PDB entry 8SMY | electron microscopy, 3.20 A resolution | chains C and J of the 12 polymer chains in the assembly

== Chain C ==
Molecule: Histone H2A type 1-B/E
Source organism: Homo sapiens
UniProtKB: P04908 (H2A1B_HUMAN); residues 11-129 here correspond to UniProt positions 12-130 (UniProt number = residue number + 1)
Amino-acid sequence (119 residues; each row starts with the number of its first residue):
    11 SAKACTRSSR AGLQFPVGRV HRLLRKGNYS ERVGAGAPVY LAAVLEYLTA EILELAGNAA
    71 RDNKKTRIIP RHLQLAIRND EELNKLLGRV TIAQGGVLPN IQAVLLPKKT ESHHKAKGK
Disordered / not traced: 119-129
Construct notes: engineered mutation Ser11 (Arg12 in P04908), Cys15 (Lys16 in P04908)
Curated features (UniProtKB/Swiss-Prot):
  - modified residue: Lys13 (N6-(beta-hydroxybutyryl)lysine), Lys36 (N6-(2-hydroxyisobutyryl)lysine), Lys74 (N6-(2-hydroxyisobutyryl)lysine), Lys75 (N6-(2-hydroxyisobutyryl)lysine), Lys95 (N6-(2-hydroxyisobutyryl)lysine), Gln104 (N5-methylglutamine), Lys118 (N6-(2-hydroxyisobutyryl)lysine), Lys119 (N6-crotonyllysine), Thr120 (Phosphothreonine), Lys125 (N6-crotonyllysine)
  - cross-link (Glycyl lysine isopeptide (Lys-Gly)): Lys13 (interchain with G-Cter in ubiquitin), Lys119 (interchain with G-Cter in ubiquitin)

== Chain J ==
Molecule: 147-nt DNA strand
Source organism: Homo sapiens
Sequence (147 nucleotides; row label = number of the first residue in the row; numbers below 1 keep their minus sign (DA-73 is residue -73)):
   -73 ATCGGATGTA TATATCTGAC ACGTGCCTGG AGACTAGGGA GTAATCCCCT TGGCGGTTAA
   -13 AACGCGGGGG ACAGCGCGTA CGTGCGTTTA AGCGGTGCTA GAGCTGTCTA CGACCAATTG
    47 AGCGGCCTCG GCACCGGGAT TCTCGAT

== Interface between chain C and chain J ==
Contacting residue pairs - 14 pairs, chain C then chain J:
  Arg29(C) with DG48(J), phosphate contact; DC49(J), salt bridge to the phosphate
  Arg42(C) with DG38(J), hydrogen bond to the sugar; DA39(J), phosphate contact
  Val43(C) with DG38(J), sugar contact; DA39(J), hydrogen bond to the phosphate
  Gly44(C) with DG38(J), phosphate contact
  Ala45(C) with DG38(J), hydrogen bond to the phosphate
  Lys75(C) with DC58(J), phosphate contact; DA59(J), salt bridge to the phosphate
  Thr76(C) with DG57(J), sugar contact; DC58(J), hydrogen bond to the phosphate
  Arg77(C) with DG57(J), sugar contact; DC58(J), hydrogen bond to the phosphate
Other interface residues (no listed pair), chain C (10 interface residues in all): Arg35, Glu41

== Summary ==
10 residues of chain C and 7 residues of chain J are in contact; the contacts include 5 hydrogen bonds and 2
salt bridges. Polar contacts include Arg42(C)-DG38(J), Val43(C)-DA39(J) and Ala45(C)-DG38(J).
Here chain C is Histone H2A type 1-B/E and chain J is a 147-nt DNA strand, both from Homo sapiens. Entry 8SMY
(Cryo-EM structure of the human nucleosome core particle in complex with RNF168 and UbcH5c~Ub (UbcH5c
chemically ...) was determined by electron microscopy, deposited together with 8SMW, 8SMX, 8SMZ, 8SN0, 8SN1,
8SN2 and 3 further entries.
